4BK3 - chain A; structure by X-ray diffraction, 1.78 A resolution.

[Chain A]
Name: Probable salicylate monooxygenase
Organism: Rhodococcus jostii
Notes: EC 1.14.13.1, 1.14.13.24
UniProt: Q0SFK6 (Q0SFK6_RHOSR); numbering as in UniProt (aligned over 1-399)
Amino-acid sequence (424 residues; numbered 1 to 424; the number before each row is that of its first residue):
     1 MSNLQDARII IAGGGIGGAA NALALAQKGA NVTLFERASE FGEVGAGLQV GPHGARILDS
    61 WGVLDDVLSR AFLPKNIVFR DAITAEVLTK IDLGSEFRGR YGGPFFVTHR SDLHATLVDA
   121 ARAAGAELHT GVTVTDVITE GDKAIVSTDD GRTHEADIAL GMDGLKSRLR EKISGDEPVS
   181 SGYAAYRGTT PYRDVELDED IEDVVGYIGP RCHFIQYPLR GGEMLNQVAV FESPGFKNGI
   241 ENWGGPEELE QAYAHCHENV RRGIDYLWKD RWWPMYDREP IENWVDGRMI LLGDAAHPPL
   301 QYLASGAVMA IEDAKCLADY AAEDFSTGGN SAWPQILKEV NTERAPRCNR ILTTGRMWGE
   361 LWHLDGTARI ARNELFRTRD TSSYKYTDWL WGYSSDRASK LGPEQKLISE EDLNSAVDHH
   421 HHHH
Not modelled in the structure: 1-2, 398-424
Differences from the reference sequence: expression tag (400-424); engineered mutation F105 (Tyr in Q0SFK6)
Small-molecule neighbours:
  - FAD (flavin-adenine dinucleotide): A12, G13, G14, G15, I16, G17, G18, F35, E36, R37, A38, E43, L48, Q49, R110, V132, T133, V134, M162, D163, G164, L165, A185, R187, W273, L292, G293, D294, P299, Q301, A304, S305, G306, A307, V308, A310
  - phosphatidylglycerol-phosphoglycerol (P3A): Q49, I77, F79, T89, I91, V204, G206, I215, Y302, L303, A304, R350, T354, M357, W358, L361, W362, I370, E374, L375, F376, R379, K385, Y386, T387, W389, W391
Reported in the primary citation:
  - mutagenesis - H213A, H213S, Q301E: abolished catalytic activity
  - catalytic residues: H213, Q301

[Summary]
Chain A binds flavin-adenine dinucleotide and phosphatidylglycerol-phosphoglycerol. From the paper: catalytic
residues H213 and Q301; H213A, H213S and Q301E abolish catalytic activity.
Chain A is Probable salicylate monooxygenase (Rhodococcus jostii); the structure, Crystal structure of
3-hydroxybenzoate 6-hydroxylase uncovers lipid- assisted flavoprotein strategy for regioselective aromatic
hydroxylation: Y105F mutant, was determined by X-ray diffraction (same publication as 4BJZ, 4BK1 and 4BK2).
